Entry 6G32 (X-ray diffraction, 3.28 A resolution); this record covers chains C and F of the 4 polymer chains in the assembly.

== Chain C (and F) ==
Molecule: Geranylgeranyl pyrophosphate synthase
Source organism: Homo sapiens
Notes: EC 2.5.1.-, 2.5.1.1, 2.5.1.29, 2.5.1.10; chain F of this document is another copy of the same molecule, construct and numbering; everything in this record applies to it too
UniProtKB: O95749 (GGPPS_HUMAN); residues 1-300 here = UniProt positions 1-300
Amino-acid sequence (307 residues; each row starts with the number of its first residue; numbers below 1 keep their minus sign (Gly-6 is residue -6)):
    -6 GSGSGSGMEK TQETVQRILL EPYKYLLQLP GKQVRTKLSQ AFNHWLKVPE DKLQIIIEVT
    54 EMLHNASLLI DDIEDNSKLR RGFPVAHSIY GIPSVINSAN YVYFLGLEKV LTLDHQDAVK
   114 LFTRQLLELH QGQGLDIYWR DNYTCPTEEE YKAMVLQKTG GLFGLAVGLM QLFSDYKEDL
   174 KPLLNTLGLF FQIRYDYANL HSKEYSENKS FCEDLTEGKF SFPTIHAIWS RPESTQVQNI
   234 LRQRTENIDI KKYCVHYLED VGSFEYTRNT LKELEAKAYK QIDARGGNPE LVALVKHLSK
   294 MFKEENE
Not modelled in the structure: -6 to 5, 196-201, 297-300 (chain F: -6 to 4, 196-201, 296-300)
Construct notes: expression tag (-6 to 0); conflict Gln109 (Pro in O95749); engineered mutation Tyr188 (Asp in O95749)
Swiss-Prot annotation at these positions:
  - binding site (isopentenyl diphosphate): Lys25, Arg28, His57, Arg74
  - binding site (Mg(2+)): Asp64, Asp68
  - binding site (dimethylallyl diphosphate): Arg73, Lys151, Thr152, Gln185, Lys202, Lys212
  - modified residue: Met1 (N-acetylmethionine)
  - natural variant: Pro15 (P15S: In MDHLO; uncertain significance), Phe257 (F257C: In MDHLO), Tyr259 (Y259C: In MDHLO), Arg261 (R261G: In MDHLO; R261H: In MDHLO)
What the authors report for this chain:
  - mutagenesis - D188Y (4-fold): decreased catalytic activity
  - mutagenesis - D188Y: decreased stability
  - mutagenesis - D188Y: abolished growth
  - disease-associated variants - D188Y: decreased catalytic activity (citing earlier work)

== How chain C and chain F interact ==
Residue-residue contacts (14; chain C residue first):
  Glu14(C) - Ser227(F)  hydrogen bond
  Glu14(C) - Thr228(F)  hydrogen bond
  Tyr18(C) - Tyr246(F)
  Phe76(C) - Tyr246(F)  hydrophobic
  Pro77(C) - Tyr246(F)  hydrophobic
  Ser81(C) - Gln236(F)  hydrogen bond (backbone-side chain)
  Ser81(C) - Ile243(F)
  Ile82(C) - Gln229(F)
  Ile82(C) - Asn232(F)
  Ile82(C) - Gln236(F)
  Ile82(C) - Tyr246(F)  hydrophobic
  Tyr83(C) - Thr228(F)
  Tyr83(C) - Gln229(F)
  Tyr83(C) - Asn232(F)
Also at the interface, not in a pair above, chain C (10 interface residues in all): Arg10, Gln21, Leu72
Also at the interface, not in a pair above, chain F (11 interface residues in all): Glu226, Ile233, Asp242, His249

== Overview ==
10 residues of chain C face 11 of chain F across their interface, with 3 hydrogen bonds. Polar pairs include
Glu14(C)-Ser227(F), Glu14(C)-Thr228(F) and Ser81(C)-Gln236(F). The paper reports that D188Y of chain C reduces
catalytic activity; D188Y of chain C reduces stability.
Both chains are Geranylgeranyl pyrophosphate synthase (Homo sapiens). Entry 6G32 (Crystal structure of human
geranylgeranyl diphosphate synthase mutant D188Y) was determined by X-ray diffraction, deposited together with
6G31.
